9M2R - chains A and B of the 24 polymer chains in the assembly; structure by electron microscopy, 2.20 A resolution.

[Chain A (and B)]
Name: Imidazoleglycerol-phosphate dehydratase
Organism: Mycobacterium tuberculosis
Notes: EC 4.2.1.19; chain B of this document is another copy of the same molecule, construct and numbering; everything in this record applies to it too
UniProt: P9WML9 (HIS7_MYCTU); residue numbers follow UniProt; this construct covers 2-210
Chain sequence (216 residues; row label = number of the first residue in the row; numbers below 1 keep their minus sign (Met-5 is residue -5)):
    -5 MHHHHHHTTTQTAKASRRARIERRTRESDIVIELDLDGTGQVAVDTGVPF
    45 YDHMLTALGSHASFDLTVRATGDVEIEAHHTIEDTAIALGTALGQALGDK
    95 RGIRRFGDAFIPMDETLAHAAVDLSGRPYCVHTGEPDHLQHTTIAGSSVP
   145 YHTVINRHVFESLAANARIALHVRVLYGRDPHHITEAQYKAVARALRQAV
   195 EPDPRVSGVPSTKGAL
Unresolved in the structure: -5 to 9, 200-210
Sequence notes: initiating methionine (-5); expression tag (-4 to 1)
Ion coordination: Mn2+ site 1: His47, His176, Glu180 (shared with His74(B) of chain B); Mn2+ site 2: His73, Glu77, His152 (shared with 1 residue of chain D); Mn2+ site 3: His74 (shared with 3 residues of chain D); Mn2+ site 4: His177 (shared with His73(B), Glu77(B), His152(B) of chain B)
UniProt features mapped onto this chain:
  - binding site (substrate): Glu21, His47 to His55, His73 to Glu77, Arg99, Arg121, His176 to Lys184, Ser205 to Lys207
  - binding site (Mn(2+)): His47, His73, His74, Glu77, His152, His176, His177, Glu180

[How chain A and chain B interact]
Contacting residue pairs (32):
  Pro43(A) with Glu69(B); Ile70(B)
  Phe44(A) with Ile70(B), hydrophobic
  His47(A) with Ile70(B); His74(B)
  Asp108(A) with His152(B), salt bridge
  His132(A) with Gln134(B)
  His135(A) with His135(B)
  Thr136(A) with His135(B)
  Thr137(A) with His146(B)
  Ile138(A) with Glu71(B)
  Ala139(A) with Glu71(B); Pro144(B); His146(B)
  Gly140(A) with Val68(B); Glu69(B); Ile70(B); Glu71(B); Pro144(B)
  Ser141(A) with Val68(B), hydrogen bond (backbone-backbone); Glu69(B); Val143(B)
  Arg173(A) with Glu129(B), salt bridge; Gln134(B); Val148(B), hydrogen bond (side chain-backbone); Arg151(B)
  Asp174(A) with His73(B), salt bridge
  His176(A) with Glu71(B), salt bridge; His73(B); His74(B), hydrogen bond
  His177(A) with His73(B), hydrogen bond; His152(B), hydrogen bond
Interface residues without a listed pair, chain A (19 interface residues in all): Ser142, Pro175, Glu180
Interface residues without a listed pair, chain B (17 interface residues in all): Glu77, Ile149

[Overview]
19 residues of chain A face 17 of chain B across their interface, with 5 hydrogen bonds and 4 salt bridges.
Among the polar pairs are Asp108(A)-His152(B), Arg173(A)-Glu129(B) and Asp174(A)-His73(B). UniProt lists 29
substrate-binding residues and 8 Mn2+-binding residues on chain A.
Chain A and chain B are both Imidazoleglycerol-phosphate dehydratase (Mycobacterium tuberculosis); the
structure, Imidazole glycerol phosphate dehydratase from Mycobacterium tuberculosis, apo structure, was
determined by electron microscopy (same publication as 9M2P and 9M2Q).
